1P06 - chains A and P; structure by X-ray diffraction, 2.34 A resolution.

Chain A:
Name: Alpha-lytic protease
Organism: Lysobacter enzymogenes
Notes: EC 3.4.21.12
UniProtKB: P00778 (PRLA_LYSEN); the construct lacks a stretch of the UniProt sequence and is renumbered around it, so the offset changes along the chain: 16-19 = UniProt 202-205; 29-35 = UniProt 206-212; 39-48 = UniProt 213-222; 49-59 = UniProt 227-237; 12 more segments
Chain sequence (198 residues; numbered 16 to 244 plus 22 insertion-coded residues; 53 numbers in that range are skipped by the numbering (no residue carries them; nothing is unmodelled there); the number before each row is that of its first residue; a row labelled like 15A-15B holds insertion residues (15A, then the next letters in order)):
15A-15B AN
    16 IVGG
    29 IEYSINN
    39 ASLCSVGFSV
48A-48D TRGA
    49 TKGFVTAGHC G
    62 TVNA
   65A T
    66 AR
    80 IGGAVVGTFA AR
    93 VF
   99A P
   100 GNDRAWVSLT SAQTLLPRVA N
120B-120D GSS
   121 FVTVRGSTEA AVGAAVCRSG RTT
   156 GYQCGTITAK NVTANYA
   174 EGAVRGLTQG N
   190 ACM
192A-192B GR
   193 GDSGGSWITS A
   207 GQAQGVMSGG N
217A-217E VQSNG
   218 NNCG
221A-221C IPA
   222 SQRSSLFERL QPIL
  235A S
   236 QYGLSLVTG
Disulfide bonds: Cys42-Cys58, Cys137-Cys159, Cys191-Cys220
Curated features (UniProtKB/Swiss-Prot):
  - active site (Charge relay system): His57, Asp102, Ser195

Chain P:
Name: Methoxysuccinyl-ala-ala-pro-phenylalanine boronic acid inhibitor
Chain sequence (5 residues; numbered 5 to 1; the number before each row is that of its first residue; the depositors numbered this strand downwards along its sequence, so these rows (ascending numbers) run in the REVERSE of the deposited 5'-to-3' order):
     1 FPAAX
Unresolved in the structure: 5
Modified positions: Phe1 (phenylalanine boronic acid; B2F); MSU (succinic acid monomethyl ester) at position 5

Interface between chain A and chain P:
Contacting residue pairs (17; chain A residue first):
  Cys42(A) with Phe1(P)
  His57(A) with Phe1(P), hydrogen bond (side chain-backbone); Pro2(P)
  Tyr171(A) with Pro2(P), hydrophobic; Ala3(P); Ala4(P)
  Glu174(A) with Pro2(P)
  Arg192B(A) with Phe1(P)
  Ser195(A) with Phe1(P), covalent bond
  Ser214(A) with Phe1(P), hydrogen bond (backbone-backbone); Pro2(P)
  Gly215(A) with Pro2(P); Ala3(P)
  Gly216(A) with Ala3(P), hydrogen bond (backbone-backbone); Ala4(P)
  Val217A(A) with Phe1(P)
  Leu227(A) with Ala4(P), hydrophobic
Interface residues without a listed pair, chain A (18 interface residues in all): Cys58, Phe94, Ala169, Asn170, Met192, Gly193, Asn217

Overview:
The interface between chain A and chain P involves 18 residues on one side and 4 on the other; the contacts
include 1 covalent bond and 3 hydrogen bonds. Among the polar pairs are His57(A)-Phe1(P), Ser214(A)-Phe1(P)
and Gly216(A)-Ala3(P).
Chain A is Alpha-lytic protease (Lysobacter enzymogenes) and chain P is
Methoxysuccinyl-ala-ala-pro-phenylalanine boronic acid inhibitor; the structure, Structure analysis of
specificity. alpha-lytic protease complexes with analogues of reaction intermediates, was determined by X-ray
diffraction together with 1P02, 1P03, 1P04 and 1P05 from the same study.
